Entry 4KPG (X-ray diffraction, 2.15 A resolution); this record covers chain A.

== Chain A ==
Molecule: Membrane-anchored mycosin mycp1
Source organism: Mycobacterium smegmatis
Notes: EC 3.4.21.62
UniProtKB: A0QNL1 (A0QNL1_MYCS2); residues 24-407 here = UniProt positions 24-407
Sequence (404 residues; numbered 4 to 407; the number before each row is that of its first residue):
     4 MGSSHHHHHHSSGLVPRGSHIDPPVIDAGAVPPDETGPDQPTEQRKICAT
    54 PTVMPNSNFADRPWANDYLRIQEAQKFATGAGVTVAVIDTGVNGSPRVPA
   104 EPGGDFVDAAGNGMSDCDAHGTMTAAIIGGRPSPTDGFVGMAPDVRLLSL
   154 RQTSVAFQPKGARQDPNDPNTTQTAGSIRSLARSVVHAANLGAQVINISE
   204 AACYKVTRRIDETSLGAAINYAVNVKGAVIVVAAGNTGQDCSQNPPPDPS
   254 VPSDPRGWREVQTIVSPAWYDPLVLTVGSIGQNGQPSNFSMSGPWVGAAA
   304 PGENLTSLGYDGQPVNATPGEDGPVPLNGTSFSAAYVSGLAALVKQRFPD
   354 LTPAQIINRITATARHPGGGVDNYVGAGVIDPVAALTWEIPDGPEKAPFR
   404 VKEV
Disordered / not traced: 4-22, 406-407
Construct notes: expression tag (4-23)
Modified residues: Mse4 (selenomethionine); Mse57, Mse117, Mse126, Mse144, Mse294 (selenomethionine; parent Met)
Swiss-Prot annotation at these positions:
  - active site (Charge relay system): Asp92, His123, Ser334
  - mutagenesis: Ser334 (S334A: Lack of protease activity. Increases EsxA secretion)
Disulfides: Cys51-Cys120, Cys206-Cys244
What the authors report for this chain:
  - catalytic residues: His123, Ser334
  - mutagenesis - S334A: abolished catalytic activity
  - specificity-determining residues: Asp243, Phe292 (from molecular simulation)

== In short ==
From UniProt: 3 active-site residues and one mutagenesis site. The paper reports catalytic residues His123 and
Ser334; S334A abolishes catalytic activity.
Chain A is Membrane-anchored mycosin mycp1 (Mycobacterium smegmatis); the structure, Crystal structure of
MycP1 from the ESX-1 type VII secretion system, was determined by X-ray diffraction, deposited together with
4J94.
